4G8G - chains A and E of the 5 polymer chains in the assembly; structure by X-ray diffraction, 2.40 A resolution.

== Chain A ==
Protein: HLA class I histocompatibility antigen, B-27 alpha chain
Source organism: Homo sapiens
UniProt: P03989 (1B27_HUMAN); residues 1-276 here correspond to UniProt positions 25-300 (UniProt number = residue number + 24)
Amino-acid sequence (276 residues; numbered 1 to 276; the number before each row is that of its first residue):
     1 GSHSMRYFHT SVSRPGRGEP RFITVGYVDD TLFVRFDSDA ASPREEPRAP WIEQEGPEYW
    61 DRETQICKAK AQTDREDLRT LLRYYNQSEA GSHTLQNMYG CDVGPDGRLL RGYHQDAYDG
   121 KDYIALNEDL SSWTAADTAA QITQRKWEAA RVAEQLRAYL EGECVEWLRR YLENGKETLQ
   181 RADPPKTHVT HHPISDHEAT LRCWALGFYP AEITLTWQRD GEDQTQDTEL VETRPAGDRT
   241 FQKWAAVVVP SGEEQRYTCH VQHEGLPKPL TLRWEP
Cystine bridges: Cys101-Cys164, Cys203-Cys259

== Chain E ==
Protein: beta chain C12C TCR
Source organism: Homo sapiens
Amino-acid sequence (248 residues; row label = number of the first residue in the row; note: 13 numbers in that range are skipped by the numbering (no residue carries them; nothing is unmodelled there)):
     3 GVTQTPKFQV LKTGQSMTLQ CAQDMNHEY
    39 MSWYRQDPGM GLRLIHYSVG AGI
    66 TDQGEVP
    74 NGYNVSRS
    83 TTEDFPLRLL SAAPSQTSVY FCASREGLGG TEAFFGQGTR LTVVEDLNKV FPPEVAVFEP
   143 SEAEISHTQK ATLVCLATGF YPDHVELSWW VNGKEVHSGV CTDPQPLKEQ PALNDSRYAL
   203 SSRLRVSATF WQDPRNHFRC QVQFYGLSEN DEWTQDRAKP VTQIVSAEAW GRADASGLVP
   263 R
Cystine bridges: Cys23-Cys104, Cys157-Cys222

== Interface between chain A and chain E ==
Residue-residue contacts (7):
  Gln72(A) - Val57(E)
  Gln72(A) - Leu110(E)
  Glu76(A) - Glu30(E)
  Glu76(A) - Gly109(E)
  Glu76(A) - Leu110(E)  hydrogen bond (side chain-backbone)
  Arg79(A) - Glu30(E)
  Arg83(A) - Asn28(E)  hydrogen bond
Also at the interface, not in a pair above, chain A (5 interface residues in all): Glu19
Also at the interface, not in a pair above, chain E (6 interface residues in all): Ile61

== Overview ==
The interface between chain A and chain E involves 5 residues on one side and 6 on the other, with 2 hydrogen
bonds. Polar contacts include Glu76(A)-Leu110(E) and Arg83(A)-Asn28(E).
Chain A is HLA class I histocompatibility antigen, B-27 alpha chain and chain E is beta chain C12C TCR, both
from Homo sapiens; the structure, Crystal Structure of C12C TCR-HA B2705-KK10, was determined by X-ray
diffraction, deposited together with 4G8I, 4G9D and 4G9F.
